7RPQ - chain A; structure by X-ray diffraction, 3.30 A resolution.

[Chain A]
Protein: Probable carboxyl-terminal protease
From: Pseudomonas aeruginosa (strain ATCC 15692 / DSM 22644 / CIP 104116 / JCM 14847 / LMG 12228 / 1C / PRS 101 / PAO1)
UniProtKB: Q9HU50 (Q9HU50_PSEAE); residue numbers follow UniProt; this construct covers 38-436
Chain sequence (403 residues; row label = number of the first residue in the row):
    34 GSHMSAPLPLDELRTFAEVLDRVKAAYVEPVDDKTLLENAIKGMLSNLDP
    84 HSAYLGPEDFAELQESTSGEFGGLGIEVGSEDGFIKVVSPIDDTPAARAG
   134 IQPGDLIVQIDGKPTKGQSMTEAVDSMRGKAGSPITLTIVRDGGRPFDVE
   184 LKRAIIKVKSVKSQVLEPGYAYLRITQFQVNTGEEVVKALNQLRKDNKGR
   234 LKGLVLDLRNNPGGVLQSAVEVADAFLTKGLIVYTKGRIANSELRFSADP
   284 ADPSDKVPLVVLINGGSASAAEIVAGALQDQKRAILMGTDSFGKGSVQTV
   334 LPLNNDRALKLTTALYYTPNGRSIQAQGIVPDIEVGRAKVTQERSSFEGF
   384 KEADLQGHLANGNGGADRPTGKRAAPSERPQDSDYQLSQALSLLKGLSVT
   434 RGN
Disordered / not traced: 34-40, 88-190, 377-410, 436
Construct notes: expression tag (34-37)
Modified / non-standard residues: Mse37, Mse153, Mse160 (selenomethionine); Mse77, Mse320 (selenomethionine; parent Met)
What the authors report for this chain:
  - catalytic residues: Ser302, Lys327, Gln331
  - mutagenesis - S302A: abolished catalytic activity on LbcA
  - self-association interface (contacts with another copy of this molecule); pairs are residue here / residue on that copy: Leu46-Leu46 (hydrophobic contact), Phe49-Phe49 (hydrophobic contact), Phe49-Leu46 (hydrophobic contact), Leu69-Mse77 (hydrophobic contact), Ala73-Mse77 (hydrophobic contact), Leu46, Phe49, Val52, Leu53, Val56, Leu70, Ile74, Mse77, Leu78, Leu81, Arg370, Leu426, Leu430
  - mutagenesis - L426K/L430K: decreased catalytic activity
  - mutagenesis - L426A/L430A, L426K/L430K: unchanged expression
  - mutagenesis - L426A/L430A: decreased catalytic activity on PA1198

[Overview]
The paper reports catalytic residues Ser302, Lys327 and Gln331; S302A abolishes catalytic activity on LbcA; 3
substitutions were tested in all.
Chain A is Probable carboxyl-terminal protease (Pseudomonas aeruginosa (strain ATCC 15692 / DSM 22644 / CIP
104116 / JCM 14847 / LMG 12228 / 1C / PRS 101 / PAO1)); the structure, Crystal Structure of carboxyl-terminal
processing protease A, CtpA, of Pseudomonas aeruginosa, was determined by X-ray diffraction together with 7RQF
and 7RQH from the same study.
